4Y9Y - chains K and W of the 28 polymer chains in the assembly; structure by X-ray diffraction, 2.80 A resolution.

[Chain K]
Molecule: Proteasome subunit beta type-5
From: Saccharomyces cerevisiae S288c
Notes: EC 3.4.25.1
UniProtKB: P30656 (PSB5_YEAST); residues 1-212 here correspond to UniProt positions 76-287 (UniProt number = residue number + 75)
Amino-acid sequence (212 residues; row label = number of the first residue in the row):
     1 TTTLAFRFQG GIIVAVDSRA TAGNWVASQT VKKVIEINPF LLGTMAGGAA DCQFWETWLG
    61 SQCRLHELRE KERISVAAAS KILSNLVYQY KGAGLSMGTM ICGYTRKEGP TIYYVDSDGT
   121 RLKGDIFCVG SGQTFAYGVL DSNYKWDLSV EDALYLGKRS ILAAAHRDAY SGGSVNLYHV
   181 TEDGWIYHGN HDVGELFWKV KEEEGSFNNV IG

[Chain W]
Molecule: Proteasome subunit beta type-3
From: Saccharomyces cerevisiae S288c
Notes: EC 3.4.25.1
UniProtKB: P25451 (PSB3_YEAST); residues 0-204 here correspond to UniProt positions 1-205 (UniProt number = residue number + 1)
Amino-acid sequence (205 residues; row label = number of the first residue in the row; numbering starts at 0):
     0 MSDPSSINGG IVVAMTGKDC VAIACDLRLG SQSLGVSNKF EKIFHYGHVF LGITGLATDV
    60 TTLNEMFRYK TNLYKLKEER AIEPETFTQL VSSSLYERRF GPYFVGPVVA GINSKSGKPF
   120 IAGFDLIGCI DEAKDFIVSG TASDQLFGMC ESLYEPNLEP EDLFETISQA LLNAADRDAL
   180 SGWGAVVYII KKDEVVKRYL KMRQD
Disordered / not traced: 0
Swiss-Prot annotation at these positions:
  - modified residue: S30 (Phosphoserine)
  - cross-link: K69 (Glycyl lysine isopeptide (Lys-Gly) (interchain with G-Cter in ubiquitin))

[Interface between chain K and chain W]
Contacting residue pairs - 43 pairs, chain K then chain W:
  R19(K) with D204(W), salt bridge
  N24(K) with S5(W); D177(W); A178(W), hydrogen bond (backbone-backbone); L179(W)
  W25(K) with Q144(W); R176(W)
  V26(K) with R176(W), hydrogen bond (backbone-side chain); D177(W); A178(W)
  A27(K) with R176(W), hydrogen bond (backbone-side chain)
  S28(K) with R176(W)
  Q29(K) with D175(W), hydrogen bond (side chain-backbone)
  F135(K) with L33(W), hydrophobic
  A165(K) with D204(W)
  H166(K) with W182(W), hydrogen bond (backbone-side chain); Q203(W), hydrogen bond (side chain-backbone)
  R167(K) with S32(W); L33(W); G34(W), hydrogen bond (side chain-backbone); W182(W)
  D168(K) with S32(W)
  A169(K) with R27(W); S32(W), hydrogen bond (backbone-backbone); A178(W)
  Y170(K) with S32(W); A178(W), hydrophobic
  S171(K) with D204(W)
  G172(K) with D204(W)
  G173(K) with R202(W), hydrogen bond (backbone-side chain); D204(W), hydrogen bond (backbone-side chain)
  D192(K) with R202(W), salt bridge
  V193(K) with D204(W)
  G194(K) with R202(W)
  F197(K) with Q203(W)
  W198(K) with K200(W); M201(W); Q203(W)
  N209(K) with N37(W); K38(W), hydrogen bond (backbone-side chain)
  V210(K) with N37(W); Q203(W)
  G212(K) with K200(W), hydrogen bond (backbone-side chain)
Also at the interface, not in a pair above, chain K (27 interface residues in all): T21, I211
Also at the interface, not in a pair above, chain W (22 interface residues in all): Q31, V35, T140

[Overview]
27 residues of chain K and 22 residues of chain W are in contact, with 12 hydrogen bonds and 2 salt bridges.
Polar pairs include R19(K)-D204(W), D192(K)-R202(W) and V26(K)-R176(W).
Here chain K is Proteasome subunit beta type-5 and chain W is Proteasome subunit beta type-3, both from
Saccharomyces cerevisiae S288c. Entry 4Y9Y (Yeast 20S proteasome beta2-H116E mutant) was determined by X-ray
diffraction together with 4Y69, 4Y6A, 4Y6V, 4Y6Z, 4Y70, 4Y74 and 34 further entries from the same study.
